PDB entry 8HAH | electron microscopy, 3.90 A resolution | chains C and I of the 11 polymer chains in the assembly

== Chain C ==
Name: Histone H2A type 1-B/E
Source organism: Homo sapiens
UniProtKB: P04908 (H2A1B_HUMAN); residues 1-129 here correspond to UniProt positions 2-130 (UniProt number = residue number + 1)
Sequence (129 residues; each row starts with the number of its first residue):
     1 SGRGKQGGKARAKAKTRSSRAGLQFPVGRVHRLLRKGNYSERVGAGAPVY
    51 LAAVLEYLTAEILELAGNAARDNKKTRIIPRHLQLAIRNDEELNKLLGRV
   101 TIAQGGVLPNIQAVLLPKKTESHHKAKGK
Unresolved in the structure: 1-11, 119-129
Swiss-Prot annotation at these positions:
  - modified residue: Ser-1 (N-acetylserine), Arg-3 (Citrulline), Lys-5 (N6-(2-hydroxyisobutyryl)lysine), Lys-9 (N6-(2-hydroxyisobutyryl)lysine), Lys-13 (N6-(beta-hydroxybutyryl)lysine), Lys-36 (N6-(2-hydroxyisobutyryl)lysine), Lys-74 (N6-(2-hydroxyisobutyryl)lysine), Lys-75 (N6-(2-hydroxyisobutyryl)lysine), Lys-95 (N6-(2-hydroxyisobutyryl)lysine), Gln-104 (N5-methylglutamine), Lys-118 (N6-(2-hydroxyisobutyryl)lysine), Lys-119 (N6-crotonyllysine), Thr-120 (Phosphothreonine), Lys-125 (N6-crotonyllysine)
  - cross-link (Glycyl lysine isopeptide (Lys-Gly)): Lys-13 (interchain with G-Cter in ubiquitin), Lys-15 (interchain with G-Cter in ubiquitin), Lys-119 (interchain with G-Cter in ubiquitin)

== Chain I ==
Molecule: 180-nt DNA strand
Source organism: Homo sapiens
Sequence (180 nucleotides; each row starts with the number of its first residue):
     1 ATCCGTCCGTTACCGCCATCAATATCCACCTGCAGATTCTACCAAAAGTG
    51 TATTTGGAAACTGCTCCATCAAAAGGCATGTTCAGCTGAATTCAGCTGAA
   101 CATGCCTTTTGATGGAGCAGTTTCCAAATACACTTTTGGTAGAATCTGCA
   151 GGTGGATATTGATGGCGGTAACGGACGGAT
Unresolved in the structure: 1-11, 176-180

== How chain C and chain I interact ==
Contacting residue pairs - 4 pairs, chain C then chain I:
  Ala-12(C) / DT49(I)  phosphate contact
  Thr-16(C) / DG48(I)  phosphate contact
  Arg-17(C) / DG48(I)  salt bridge to the phosphate
  Gly-28(C) / DA47(I)  phosphate contact
Also at the interface, not in a pair above, chain C (7 interface residues in all): Lys-15, Arg-29, Arg-32
Also at the interface, not in a pair above, chain I (4 interface residues in all): DA46

== Summary ==
Chain C and chain I form an interface of 7 and 4 residues respectively; the contacts include 1 salt bridge.
The salt-bridged pair is Arg-17(C)/DG48(I).
Here chain C is Histone H2A type 1-B/E and chain I is a 180-nt DNA strand, both from Homo sapiens. Entry 8HAH
(Cryo-EM structure of the p300 catalytic core bound to the H4K12acK16ac nucleosome, class 2 (3.9 angstrom ...)
was determined by electron microscopy, deposited together with 8HAG, 8HAI, 8HAJ, 8HAK, 8HAL, 8HAM and 8HAN.
